4XUJ - chains H and J of the 10 polymer chains in the assembly; structure by X-ray diffraction, 3.18 A resolution.

# Chain H
Protein: Histone H2B 1.1
From: Xenopus laevis
UniProt: P02281 (H2B11_XENLA); residues -2 to 122 here correspond to UniProt positions 2-126 (UniProt number = residue number + 4)
Sequence (125 residues; each row starts with the number of its first residue; numbers below 1 keep their minus sign (Pro-2 is residue -2)):
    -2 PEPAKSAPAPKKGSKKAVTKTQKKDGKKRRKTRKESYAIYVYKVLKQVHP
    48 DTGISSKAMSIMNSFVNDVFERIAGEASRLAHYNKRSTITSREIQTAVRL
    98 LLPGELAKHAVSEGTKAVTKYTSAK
Not modelled in the structure: -2 to 27
Differences from the reference sequence: variant Thr29 (Ser33 in P02281)
Curated features (UniProtKB/Swiss-Prot):
  - modified residue: Lys2 (N6-acetyllysine), Lys9 (N6-acetyllysine), Ser11 (Phosphoserine), Lys12 (N6-acetyllysine), Lys17 (N6-acetyllysine)
  - glycosylation: Ser109 (O-linked (GlcNAc) serine)
  - cross-link: Lys117 (Glycyl lysine isopeptide (Lys-Gly) (interchain with G-Cter in ubiquitin))
Ion coordination: Ru ion near His106 (its only coordinating residue here)
Ligand contacts: 4A6 ([(1,2,3,4,5,6-eta)-1-methyl-4-(propan-2-yl)benzene]ruthenium): Asn64, Phe67, Glu68

# Chain J
Molecule: 145-nt DNA strand
Sequence (145 nucleotides; each row starts with the number of its first residue; numbers below 1 keep their minus sign (DA-72 is residue -72)):
   -72 ATCAATATCCACCTGCAGATACTACCAAAAGTGTATTTGGAAACTGCTCC
   -22 ATCAAAAGGCATGTTCAGCTGATTCAGCTGAACATGCCTTTTGATGGAGC
    28 AGTTTCCAAATACACTTTTGGTAGTATCTGCAGGTGGATATTGAT

# Interface between chain H and chain J
Pairs across the interface (16):
  Lys28(H) with DG29(J), phosphate contact; DT30(J), salt bridge to the phosphate
  Thr29(H) with DG29(J), hydrogen bond to the phosphate
  Arg30(H) with DA-45(J), sugar contact; DA-44(J), salt bridge to the phosphate
  Tyr39(H) with DT-53(J), hydrogen bond to the phosphate
  Ile51(H) with DA-54(J), sugar contact; DT-53(J), phosphate contact
  Ser52(H) with DA-54(J), phosphate contact
  Ser53(H) with DA-54(J), hydrogen bond to the phosphate
  Arg83(H) with DG-33(J), phosphate contact; DA-32(J), salt bridge to the phosphate
  Ser84(H) with DG-34(J), sugar contact; DG-33(J), hydrogen bond to the phosphate
  Thr85(H) with DG-34(J), hydrogen bond to the phosphate; DG-33(J), hydrogen bond to the phosphate
Other interface residues (no listed pair), chain H (13 interface residues in all): Glu32, Gly50, Lys82
Other interface residues (no listed pair), chain J (10 interface residues in all): DA-43

# In short
13 residues of chain H and 10 residues of chain J are in contact, with 6 hydrogen bonds and 3 salt bridges.
Polar contacts include Thr29(H)-DG29(J), Tyr39(H)-DT-53(J) and Ser53(H)-DA-54(J). Bound to chain H: compound
4A6.
Chain H is Histone H2B 1.1 (Xenopus laevis) and chain J is a 145-nt DNA strand; the structure, Nucleosome core
particle containing adducts from treatment with a thiomorpholine-substituted
[(eta-6-p-cymene)Ru(3-hydroxy-2-pyridone)Cl] compound, was determined by X-ray diffraction.
